PDB entry 1Q3G | X-ray diffraction, 2.65 A resolution | chains A and D of the 4 polymer chains in the assembly

Chain A (and D):
Name: UDP-N-acetylglucosamine 1-carboxyvinyltransferase
Organism: Enterobacter cloacae
Notes: EC 2.5.1.7; chain D of this document is another copy of the same molecule, construct and numbering; everything in this record applies to it too
UniProtKB: P33038 (MURA_ENTCL); numbering as in UniProt (aligned over 1-419)
Chain sequence (419 residues; each row starts with the number of its first residue):
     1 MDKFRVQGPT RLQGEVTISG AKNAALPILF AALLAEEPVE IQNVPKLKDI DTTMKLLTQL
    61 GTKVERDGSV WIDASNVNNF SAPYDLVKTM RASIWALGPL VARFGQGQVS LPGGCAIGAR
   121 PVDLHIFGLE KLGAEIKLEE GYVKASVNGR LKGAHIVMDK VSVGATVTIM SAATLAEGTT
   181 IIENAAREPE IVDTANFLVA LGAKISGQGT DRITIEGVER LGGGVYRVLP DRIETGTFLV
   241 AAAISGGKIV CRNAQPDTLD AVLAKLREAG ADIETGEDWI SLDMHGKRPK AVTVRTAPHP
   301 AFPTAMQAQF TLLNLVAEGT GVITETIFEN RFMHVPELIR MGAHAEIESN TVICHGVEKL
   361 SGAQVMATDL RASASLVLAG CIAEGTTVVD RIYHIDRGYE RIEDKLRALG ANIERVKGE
Construct notes: engineered mutation D67 (Asn in P33038), A305 (Asp in P33038)
Modified / non-standard residues: D67 (beta-L-aspartic acid; IAS)
Small-molecule neighbours: UDA (3'-1-carboxy-1-phosphonooxy-ethoxy-uridine-diphosphate-N-acetylglucosamine): K22, N23, L26, D49, A92, W95, I117, R120, P121, V122, D123, L124, H125, K160, V161, S162, V163, G164, A165, E188, T304, A305, I327, F328, E329, R331, L370, R371, R397
Swiss-Prot annotation at these positions:
  - active site: C115 (Proton donor)
  - binding site (phosphoenolpyruvate): K22, N23
  - binding site (UDP-N-acetyl-alpha-D-glucosamine): R91, R120 to L124, K160 to V163, I327
  - modified residue: C115 (2-(S-cysteinyl)pyruvic acid O-phosphothioketal)
  - mutagenesis: C115 (C115D: Significantly lower binding of phosphoenolpyruvate; C115S: Loss of activity, but not of substrate binding), R120 (R120A: Loss of activity)

How chain A and chain D interact:
Pairs across the interface (27):
  H155(A) with D260(D)
  V157(A) with D260(D); A261(D), hydrophobic; A264(D), hydrophobic
  D159(A) with K265(D), salt bridge; R295(D)
  K160(A) with R295(D)
  E183(A) with D260(D)
  N184(A) with P300(D); A301(D)
  R187(A) with R187(D); D211(D), salt bridge
  D211(A) with R187(D), salt bridge; P300(D)
  R212(A) with D260(D), salt bridge
  D260(A) with H155(D); V157(D); E183(D); R212(D), salt bridge
  A261(A) with V157(D), hydrophobic
  A264(A) with V157(D), hydrophobic
  K265(A) with D159(D), salt bridge
  R295(A) with K160(D)
  P300(A) with E183(D); N184(D); D211(D)
  A301(A) with N184(D)
Also at the interface, not in a pair above, chain A (21 interface residues in all): F127, G209, D257, E268, T293
Also at the interface, not in a pair above, chain D (20 interface residues in all): F127, G209, D257, E268

Overview:
21 residues of chain A face 20 of chain D across their interface; the contacts include 6 salt bridges. Polar
contacts include D159(A)-K265(D), R187(A)-D211(D) and R212(A)-D260(D). Chain A binds compound UDA.
Chain A and chain D are both UDP-N-acetylglucosamine 1-carboxyvinyltransferase (Enterobacter cloacae); the
structure, MurA (Asp305Ala) liganded with tetrahedral reaction intermediate, was determined by X-ray
diffraction (same publication as 1Q36).
